Entry 3HSN (X-ray diffraction, 1.91 A resolution); this record covers chains A and B.

# Chain A (and B)
Molecule: Nitric oxide synthase, brain
Source organism: Rattus norvegicus
Notes: EC 1.14.13.39; chain B of this document is another copy of the same molecule, construct and numbering; everything in this record applies to it too
UniProtKB: P29476 (NOS1_RAT); numbering as in UniProt (aligned over 297-718)
Amino-acid sequence (422 residues; numbered 297 to 718; the number before each row is that of its first residue):
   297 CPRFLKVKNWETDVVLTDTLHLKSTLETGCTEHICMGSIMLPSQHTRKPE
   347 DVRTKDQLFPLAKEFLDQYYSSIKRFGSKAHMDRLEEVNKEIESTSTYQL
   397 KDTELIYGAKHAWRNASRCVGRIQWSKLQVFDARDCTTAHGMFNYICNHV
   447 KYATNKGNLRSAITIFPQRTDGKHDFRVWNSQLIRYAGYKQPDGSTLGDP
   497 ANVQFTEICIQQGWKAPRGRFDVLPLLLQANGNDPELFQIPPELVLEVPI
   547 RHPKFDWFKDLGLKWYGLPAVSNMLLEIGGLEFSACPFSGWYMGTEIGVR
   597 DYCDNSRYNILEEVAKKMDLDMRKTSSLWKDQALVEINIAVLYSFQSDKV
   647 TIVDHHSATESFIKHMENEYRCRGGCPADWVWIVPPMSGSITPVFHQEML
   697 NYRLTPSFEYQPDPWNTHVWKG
Not modelled in the structure: 297-298, 339-347 (chain B: 297, 340-347)
Bound ions: Zn2+: Cys-326, Cys-331 (shared with Cys-326(B), Cys-331(B) of chain B); heme Fe near Cys-415 (its only coordinating residue here)
Residues lining bound ligands:
  - carbon monoxide / heme: Trp-409, Ala-412, Arg-414, Cys-415, Val-416, Gly-417, Leu-424, Ser-457, Met-570, Phe-584, Ser-585, Gly-586, Trp-587, Met-589, Glu-592, Val-649, Trp-678, Phe-704, Tyr-706
  - tetrahydrobiopterin (H4B), molecule 1: Trp-306, Trp-676, Phe-691, His-692, Gln-693, Glu-694
  - tetrahydrobiopterin (H4B), molecule 2: Ser-334, Met-336, Arg-596, Val-677, Trp-678
  - N-omega-hydroxy-L-arginine (HAR): Gln-478, Tyr-562, Pro-565, Val-567, Ser-585, Gly-586, Trp-587, Tyr-588, Met-589, Glu-592, Ile-593, Asp-597
UniProt features mapped onto this chain:
  - binding site ((6R)-L-erythro-5,6,7,8-tetrahydrobiopterin): Ser-334, Val-677, Trp-678, Phe-691
  - binding site (heme b): Cys-415, Tyr-706
  - binding site (L-arginine): Gln-478, Trp-587, Tyr-588, Glu-592

# How chain A and chain B interact
Contacting residue pairs (135; chain A residue first):
  Leu-301(A) with Ile-330(B), hydrophobic; Met-332(B), hydrophobic
  Trp-306(A) with Met-336(B); Leu-337(B), hydrophobic
  Glu-307(A) with Asp-600(B); Asn-601(B), hydrogen bond; Ser-602(B), hydrogen bond
  His-317(A) with Ile-330(B)
  Ser-320(A) with His-329(B)
  Thr-321(A) with His-329(B)
  Leu-322(A) with His-329(B), hydrogen bond (backbone-side chain)
  Glu-323(A) with Glu-328(B); His-329(B)
  Thr-324(A) with Thr-327(B), hydrogen bond (side chain-backbone); Glu-328(B), hydrogen bond (backbone-backbone); His-329(B); Ile-330(B)
  Cys-326(A) with Cys-326(B), hydrophobic; Thr-327(B); Glu-328(B); Cys-331(B), hydrophobic
  Thr-327(A) with Thr-324(B), hydrogen bond (backbone-side chain); Cys-326(B); Glu-328(B)
  Glu-328(A) with Glu-323(B); Thr-324(B), hydrogen bond (backbone-backbone); Cys-326(B); Thr-327(B); Glu-328(B)
  His-329(A) with Ser-320(B); Thr-321(B); Leu-322(B); Thr-324(B); Tyr-698(B)
  Ile-330(A) with Leu-301(B), hydrophobic; His-317(B); Thr-324(B); Leu-696(B), hydrophobic; Asn-697(B); Tyr-698(B), hydrophobic
  Cys-331(A) with Cys-326(B), hydrophobic; Cys-331(B), hydrophobic; Leu-696(B); Asn-697(B), hydrogen bond (backbone-backbone)
  Met-332(A) with Leu-301(B), hydrophobic; Leu-696(B), hydrophobic
  Gly-333(A) with Cys-331(B)
  Ser-334(A) with Trp-676(B); Glu-694(B); Met-695(B), hydrogen bond (side chain-backbone)
  Ile-335(A) with Glu-694(B); Met-695(B)
  Met-336(A) with Trp-306(B); Glu-694(B), hydrogen bond (backbone-side chain)
  Val-595(A) with Ser-686(B)
  Arg-596(A) with Ser-686(B); Phe-691(B); His-692(B)
  Asp-600(A) with Glu-307(B); His-692(B), salt bridge
  Asn-601(A) with Glu-307(B), hydrogen bond
  Ser-602(A) with Glu-307(B), hydrogen bond
  Leu-607(A) with Ile-687(B), hydrophobic
  Lys-620(A) with Gln-642(B), hydrogen bond
  Thr-621(A) with Asp-650(B), hydrogen bond; His-652(B); Ser-653(B), hydrogen bond
  Ser-622(A) with Leu-638(B); Gln-642(B), hydrogen bond; Asp-650(B)
  Ser-623(A) with Ile-635(B)
  Leu-624(A) with Asn-634(B); Ile-635(B), hydrophobic; Leu-638(B), hydrophobic; His-651(B); His-652(B)
  Lys-626(A) with Ile-687(B)
  Asp-627(A) with Val-631(B); His-651(B), salt bridge; His-652(B), salt bridge; Met-683(B); Ser-684(B), hydrogen bond; Ile-687(B)
  Gln-628(A) with Val-631(B); Glu-632(B), hydrogen bond; Ile-635(B)
  Val-631(A) with Asp-627(B); Gln-628(B); Val-631(B), hydrophobic
  Glu-632(A) with Gln-628(B), hydrogen bond
  Asn-634(A) with Leu-624(B)
  Ile-635(A) with Ser-623(B); Leu-624(B); Gln-628(B)
  Leu-638(A) with Ser-622(B); Leu-624(B), hydrophobic
  Gln-642(A) with Ser-622(B), hydrogen bond
  Asp-650(A) with Thr-621(B), hydrogen bond; Ser-622(B)
  His-651(A) with Leu-624(B); Asp-627(B), salt bridge
  His-652(A) with Thr-621(B); Leu-624(B); Asp-627(B), salt bridge
  Trp-676(A) with Ser-334(B); Val-677(B), hydrophobic
  Val-677(A) with Trp-676(B), hydrophobic
  Pro-682(A) with Ser-684(B); Gly-685(B), hydrogen bond (backbone-backbone); Ser-686(B), hydrogen bond (backbone-backbone)
  Met-683(A) with Asp-627(B); Ser-684(B)
  Ser-684(A) with Asp-627(B), hydrogen bond; Pro-682(B); Met-683(B); Ser-684(B)
  Gly-685(A) with Pro-682(B), hydrogen bond (backbone-backbone)
  Ser-686(A) with Val-595(B); Arg-596(B); Pro-682(B), hydrogen bond (backbone-backbone)
  Ile-687(A) with Leu-607(B), hydrophobic; Lys-626(B); Asp-627(B)
  Phe-691(A) with Arg-596(B)
  His-692(A) with Arg-596(B); Asp-600(B), salt bridge
  Glu-694(A) with Ser-334(B); Ile-335(B); Met-336(B), hydrogen bond (side chain-backbone)
  Met-695(A) with Ser-334(B), hydrogen bond (backbone-side chain)
  Leu-696(A) with Cys-331(B); Met-332(B), hydrophobic
  Asn-697(A) with Ile-330(B); Cys-331(B), hydrogen bond (backbone-backbone)
  Tyr-698(A) with His-329(B)
Other interface residues (no listed pair), chain A (64 interface residues in all): Lys-302, Val-303, Leu-337, Cys-599, Leu-630, Ser-653
Other interface residues (no listed pair), chain B (65 interface residues in all): Lys-302, Val-303, Gly-333, Cys-599, Leu-630, Glu-656, Gln-693

# Overview
The interface between chain A and chain B involves 64 residues on one side and 65 on the other, with 29
hydrogen bonds and 6 salt bridges. Polar pairs include Asp-600(A)/His-692(B), Asp-627(A)/His-651(B) and
Asp-627(A)/His-652(B). Chain A binds carbon monoxide / heme, tetrahydrobiopterin and
N-omega-hydroxy-L-arginine.
Chain A and chain B are both Nitric oxide synthase, brain (Rattus norvegicus); the structure, Ternary
structure of neuronal nitric oxide synthase with NHA and CO bound, was determined by X-ray diffraction (same
publication as 3HSO and 3HSP).
